PDB entry 6ZZC | X-ray diffraction, 2.93 A resolution | chains A and D0A0 of the 4 polymer chains in the assembly

Chain A:
Name: Centriole protein
From: Chlamydomonas reinhardtii
UniProt: A9CQL4 (A9CQL4_CHLRE); residue numbers follow UniProt; this construct covers 2-226
Amino-acid sequence (227 residues; numbered 0 to 226; the number before each row is that of its first residue; numbering starts at 0):
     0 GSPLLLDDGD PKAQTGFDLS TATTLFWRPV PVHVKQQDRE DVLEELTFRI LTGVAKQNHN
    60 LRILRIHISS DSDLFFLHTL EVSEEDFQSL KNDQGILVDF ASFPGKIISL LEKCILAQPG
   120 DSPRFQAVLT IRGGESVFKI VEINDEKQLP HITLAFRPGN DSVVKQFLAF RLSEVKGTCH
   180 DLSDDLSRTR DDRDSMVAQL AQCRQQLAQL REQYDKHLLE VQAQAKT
Unresolved in the structure: 0-12, 223-226
Construct notes: expression tag (0-1); engineered mutation Glu145 (Phe in A9CQL4)
What the authors report for this chain:
  - mutagenesis - F145E: abolished binding to interaction between N-terminal domains (citing earlier work)

Chain D0A0:
Name: MB_CrS6-1
From: Mus musculus
Amino-acid sequence (93 residues; row label = number of the first residue in the row; numbers below 1 keep their minus sign (Gly-1 is residue -1)):
    -1 GSVSSVPTKL EVVAATPTSL LISWDAPAVT VVHYVITYGE TGGYSGSFQK FKVPGSKSTA
    59 TISGLKPGVD YTITVYAYDW DSMYSPISIN YRT
Unresolved in the structure: -1 to 1

How chain A and chain D0A0 interact:
Residue-residue contacts - 33 pairs, chain A then chain D0A0:
  Ala21(A) - Lys48(D0A0)  hydrogen bond (backbone-side chain)
  Thr22(A) - Ser43(D0A0)  hydrogen bond (side chain-backbone)
  Thr23(A) - Tyr74(D0A0)
  Thr23(A) - Tyr76(D0A0)
  Thr23(A) - Met81(D0A0)
  Leu24(A) - Tyr74(D0A0)
  Leu24(A) - Met81(D0A0)
  Phe25(A) - Met81(D0A0)
  Trp26(A) - Tyr76(D0A0)  hydrophobic
  Trp26(A) - Ser80(D0A0)
  Trp26(A) - Met81(D0A0)  hydrogen bond (backbone-backbone)
  Arg27(A) - Tyr82(D0A0)
  Arg27(A) - Ser83(D0A0)
  Thr51(A) - Tyr42(D0A0)
  Thr51(A) - Ser43(D0A0)  hydrogen bond (side chain-backbone)
  Thr51(A) - Gly44(D0A0)  hydrogen bond (side chain-backbone)
  Gly52(A) - Tyr42(D0A0)
  Gly52(A) - Gly44(D0A0)
  Val53(A) - Gly44(D0A0)
  Val53(A) - Ser45(D0A0)
  Arg61(A) - Tyr42(D0A0)
  Ile62(A) - Tyr42(D0A0)  hydrogen bond (backbone-side chain)
  Leu63(A) - Tyr42(D0A0)  hydrogen bond (backbone-side chain)
  Asp70(A) - Asp79(D0A0)
  Phe99(A) - Tyr42(D0A0)  hydrophobic
  Arg170(A) - Asp79(D0A0)  salt bridge
  Gly176(A) - Lys50(D0A0)
  Thr177(A) - His31(D0A0)
  Thr177(A) - Lys50(D0A0)
  Asp180(A) - Lys50(D0A0)  salt bridge
  Leu181(A) - Trp78(D0A0)  hydrophobic
  Asp184(A) - Ser54(D0A0)  hydrogen bond
  Arg187(A) - Lys55(D0A0)
Other interface residues (no listed pair), chain A (27 interface residues in all): Ser19, Thr20, Pro28, Thr46, Glu111
Other interface residues (no listed pair), chain D0A0 (21 interface residues in all): Ser2, Val30, Thr35, Phe46

In short:
The interface between chain A and chain D0A0 involves 27 residues on one side and 21 on the other, with 8
hydrogen bonds and 2 salt bridges. Polar contacts include Arg170(A)-Asp79(D0A0), Asp180(A)-Lys50(D0A0) and
Ala21(A)-Lys48(D0A0). From the paper: F145E of chain A abolishes binding to interaction between N-terminal
domains.
Here chain A is Centriole protein (Chlamydomonas reinhardtii) and chain D0A0 is MB_CrS6-1 (Mus musculus).
Entry 6ZZC (MB_CRS6-1 bound to CrSAS-6_6HR) was determined by X-ray diffraction (same publication as 6ZZ8,
6ZZD and 6ZZG).
